Entry 7W6I (X-ray diffraction, 2.56 A resolution); this record covers chains C and F of the 4 polymer chains in the assembly.

# Chain C
Molecule: Histone-lysine N-methyltransferase 2A
Organism: Homo sapiens
UniProt: Q03164 (KMT2A_HUMAN); the construct has insertions or renumbered stretches relative to UniProt, so the offset changes along the chain: 3813-3881 = UniProt 3813-3881; 3883-3970 = UniProt 3882-3969
Amino-acid sequence (159 residues; each row starts with the number of its first residue):
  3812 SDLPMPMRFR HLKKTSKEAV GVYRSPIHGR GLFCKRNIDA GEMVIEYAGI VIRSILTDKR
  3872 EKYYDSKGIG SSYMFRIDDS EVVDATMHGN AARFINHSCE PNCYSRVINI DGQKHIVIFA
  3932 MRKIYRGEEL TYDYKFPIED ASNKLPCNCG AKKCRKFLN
Sequence notes: expression tag (3812); engineered mutation I3861 (Asn in Q03164), L3867 (Gln in Q03164), S3883 (Cys3882 in Q03164); insertion (3882)
Curated features (UniProtKB/Swiss-Prot):
  - binding site (S-adenosyl-L-methionine): H3839, R3841, Y3884, N3907, H3908, N3959
  - binding site (Zn(2+)): C3910, C3958, C3960, C3965
Metal / ion sites: Zn2+: C3910, C3958, C3960, C3965
Residues lining bound ligands: S-adenosylhomocysteine (SAH): I3838, H3839, G3840, R3841, S3882, Y3884, R3904, F3905, I3906, N3907, H3908, Y3945, L3956, P3957, C3958, N3959, C3960, L3969

# Chain F
Molecule: Retinoblastoma-binding protein 5
Organism: Homo sapiens
UniProt: Q15291 (RBBP5_HUMAN); residue numbers follow UniProt; this construct covers 330-356
Amino-acid sequence (27 residues; each row starts with the number of its first residue):
   330 SAFAPDFKEL DENVEYEERE SEFDIED
Not modelled in the structure: 330-335, 355-356
Curated features (UniProtKB/Swiss-Prot):
  - modified residue: S350 (Phosphoserine)

# How chain C and chain F interact
Pairs across the interface (33; chain C residue first):
  R3821(C) with E341(F), salt bridge
  K3824(C) with D340(F), hydrogen bond (side chain-backbone); E341(F)
  E3857(C) with N342(F), hydrogen bond
  A3859(C) with N342(F)
  G3860(C) with L339(F); N342(F), hydrogen bond (backbone-side chain); V343(F), hydrogen bond (backbone-backbone)
  I3861(C) with V343(F); Y345(F), hydrophobic
  V3862(C) with N342(F); V343(F), hydrogen bond (backbone-backbone); E344(F); Y345(F), hydrogen bond (backbone-backbone)
  I3863(C) with Y345(F), hydrophobic
  R3864(C) with E347(F), salt bridge; F352(F)
  I3866(C) with F352(F), hydrophobic
  L3867(C) with Y345(F), hydrophobic; E347(F); F352(F), hydrophobic
  R3871(C) with Y345(F)
  T3897(C) with F336(F)
  M3898(C) with F336(F); K337(F), hydrogen bond (backbone-backbone)
  H3899(C) with K337(F)
  G3900(C) with F336(F); K337(F), hydrogen bond (backbone-backbone); E338(F); L339(F), hydrogen bond (backbone-backbone)
  N3901(C) with L339(F)
  R3904(C) with F336(F)
  H3926(C) with N342(F), hydrogen bond
Interface residues without a listed pair, chain C (24 interface residues in all): F3820, Y3858, K3870, F3905, K3925
Interface residues without a listed pair, chain F (13 interface residues in all): E351

# Overview
Chain C and chain F form an interface of 24 and 13 residues respectively, with 10 hydrogen bonds and 2 salt
bridges. Polar contacts include R3821(C)-E341(F), R3864(C)-E347(F) and K3824(C)-D340(F). Ligands of chain C:
S-adenosylhomocysteine.
Here chain C is Histone-lysine N-methyltransferase 2A and chain F is Retinoblastoma-binding protein 5, both
from Homo sapiens. Entry 7W6I (The crystal structure of MLL1 (N3861I/Q3867L/C3882SS)-RBBP5-ASH2L in complex
with H3K4me1 peptide) was determined by X-ray diffraction (same publication as 7W67, 7W6A, 7W6J and 7W6L).
